PDB entry 9IYB | electron microscopy, 2.82 A resolution | chains A and B of the 5 polymer chains in the assembly

[Chain A]
Molecule: Prostaglandin D2 receptor 2
From: Homo sapiens
UniProt: Q9Y5Y4 (PD2R2_HUMAN); residue numbers follow UniProt; this construct covers 1-395
Amino-acid sequence (395 residues; row label = number of the first residue in the row):
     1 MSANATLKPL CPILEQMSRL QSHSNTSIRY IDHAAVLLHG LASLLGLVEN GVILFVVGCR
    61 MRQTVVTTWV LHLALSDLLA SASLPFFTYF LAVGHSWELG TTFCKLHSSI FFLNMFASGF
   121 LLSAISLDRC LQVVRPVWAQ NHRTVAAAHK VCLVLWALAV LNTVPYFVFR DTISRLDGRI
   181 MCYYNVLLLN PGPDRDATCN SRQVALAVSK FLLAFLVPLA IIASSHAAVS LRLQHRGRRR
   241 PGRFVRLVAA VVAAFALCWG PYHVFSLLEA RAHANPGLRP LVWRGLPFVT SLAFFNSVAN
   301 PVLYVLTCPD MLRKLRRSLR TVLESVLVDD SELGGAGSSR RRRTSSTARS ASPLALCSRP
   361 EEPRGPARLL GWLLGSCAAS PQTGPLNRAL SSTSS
Not modelled in the structure: 1-9, 23-30, 192-194, 323-395
Disulfides: C104-C182
Small-molecule neighbours:
  - A1D5Q ([(2R)-1-hexadecanoyloxy-3-[oxidanyl-[(2S,3R,5R,6S)-2,3,4,5,6-pentakis(oxidanyl)cyclohexyl]oxy-phosphoryl]oxy-propan-2-yl] (Z)-octadec-9-enoate): W69, F120, S123, A124, L127, D128, W138, H142, R143, A147, A148, K150, V151, V154, L155
  - prostaglandin d2 (PG2): F87, F90, W97, H107, F111, F112, R170, I180, M181, C182, Y183, Y184, K210, Y262, L286, P287, T290, F294
Swiss-Prot annotation at these positions:
  - motif: D330 to L333 (Involved in the recycling of CRTH2)
  - modified residue (Phosphoserine): S331, S345
  - glycosylation (N-linked (GlcNAc...) asparagine): N4, N25
  - mutagenesis: D330 (D330A: 45% increases internalization of PTGDR2), S331 (S331A: 45% increases internalization of PTGDR2), E332 (E332A: 45% increases internalization of PTGDR2), L333 (L333A: 45% increase in internalization of PTGDR2), T347 (T347A: Decreases in PKC-induced internalization of PTGDR2)

[Chain B]
Molecule: Guanine nucleotide-binding protein G(i) subunit alpha-1
From: Homo sapiens
UniProt: P63096 (GNAI1_HUMAN); residues 1-354 here = UniProt positions 1-354
Amino-acid sequence (354 residues; row label = number of the first residue in the row):
     1 MGCTLSAEDK AAVERSKMID RNLREDGEKA AREVKLLLLG AGESGKNTIV KQMKIIHEAG
    61 YSEEECKQYK AVVYSNTIQS IIAIIRAMGR LKIDFGDSAR ADDARQLFVL AGAAEEGFMT
   121 AELAGVIKRL WKDSGVQACF NRSREYQLND SAAYYLNDLD RIAQPNYIPT QQDVLRTRVK
   181 TTGIVETHFT FKDLHFKMFD VGAQRSERKK WIHCFEGVTA IIFCVALSDY DLVLAEDEEM
   241 NRMHASMKLF DSICNNKWFT DTSIILFLNK KDLFEEKIKK SPLTICYPEY AGSNTYEEAA
   301 AYIQCQFEDL NKRKDTKEIY THFTCSTDTK NVQFVFDAVT DVIIKNNLKD CGLF
Not modelled in the structure: 1-3, 58-180, 236-238
Sequence notes: engineered mutation N47 (Ser in P63096), A203 (Gly in P63096), A245 (Glu in P63096), S326 (Ala in P63096)
Swiss-Prot annotation at these positions:
  - region: K35 to K46, T48 (G1 motif), D173 to T181 (G2 motif), F196 to G202, Q204, R205 (G3 motif), I265 to D272 (G4 motif), T324, C325, T327 to T329 (G5 motif)
  - binding site (GTP): E43 to K46, T48, S151, L175 to T181, D200 to G202, Q204, N269 to D272
  - binding site (Mg(2+)): T181
  - modified residue: R178 (ADP-ribosylarginine), Q204 (Deamidated glutamine), C351 (ADP-ribosylcysteine)
  - lipidation: G2 (N-myristoyl glycine), C3 (S-palmitoyl cysteine)
  - natural variant: G40 (G40C: In NEDHISB; G40R: In NEDHISB), G45 (G45D: In NEDHISB), T48 (T48I: In NEDHISB; T48K: In NEDHISB), Q52 (Q52P: In NEDHISB), S75 (deletion: In NEDHISB; uncertain significance), Q172 (deletion: In NEDHISB), D173 (D173V: In NEDHISB), E186 to F189 (deletion: In NEDHISB; uncertain significance), C224 (C224Y: In NEDHISB), K270 (K270N: In NEDHISB; K270R: In NEDHISB), D272 (D272G: In NEDHISB), V332 (V332E: In NEDHISB; uncertain significance)
  - mutagenesis: G42 (G42R: Abolishes switch to an activated conformation and dissociation from beta and gamma subunits upon GTP binding. Abolishes interaction with RGS family members), E116 (E116L: Enhances interaction (inactive GDP-bound) with RGS14), Q147 (Q147L: Enhances interaction (inactive GDP-bound) with RGS14)

[Chain A / chain B interface]
Residue-residue contacts (35; chain A residue first):
  R129(A) with C351(B), hydrogen bond (side chain-backbone)
  Q132(A) with N347(B), hydrogen bond (backbone-side chain)
  V133(A) with I344(B), hydrophobic; L348(B), hydrophobic
  P136(A) with T340(B); I344(B), hydrophobic
  V137(A) with K192(B); D193(B); F336(B), hydrophobic
  Q140(A) with A31(B), hydrogen bond (side chain-backbone); R32(B), hydrogen bond (side chain-backbone)
  N141(A) with R32(B), hydrogen bond (backbone-side chain); D193(B), hydrogen bond (side chain-backbone)
  T144(A) with R32(B)
  V229(A) with L348(B), hydrophobic
  L233(A) with L348(B), hydrophobic; F354(B), hydrophobic
  R236(A) with T340(B); D341(B), salt bridge; I344(B)
  R238(A) with E318(B), salt bridge; Y320(B), hydrogen bond; D341(B), hydrogen bond (side chain-backbone); K345(B)
  P241(A) with F354(B)
  R243(A) with G352(B), hydrogen bond (side chain-backbone); L353(B)
  F244(A) with L353(B); F354(B), hydrophobic
  L247(A) with G352(B)
  T307(A) with C351(B); G352(B)
  C308(A) with D350(B), hydrogen bond (side chain-backbone); C351(B)
  P309(A) with K349(B)
Interface residues without a listed pair, chain A (23 interface residues in all): V145, H226, R239, V248
Interface residues without a listed pair, chain B (24 interface residues in all): E28, L194, H195, D337, I343

[Summary]
23 residues of chain A and 24 residues of chain B are in contact; the contacts include 10 hydrogen bonds and 2
salt bridges. Polar pairs include R236(A)-D341(B), R238(A)-E318(B) and R129(A)-C351(B). Bound to chain A:
compound A1D5Q and prostaglandin d2.
Here chain A is Prostaglandin D2 receptor 2 and chain B is Guanine nucleotide-binding protein G(i) subunit
alpha-1, both from Homo sapiens. Entry 9IYB (Cryo-EM Structure of the Prostaglandin D2 Receptor 2-PGD2 Coupled
to G Protein) was determined by electron microscopy, deposited together with 8XXU and 8XXV.
